9PAI - chains A and B; structure by X-ray diffraction, 2.70 A resolution.

[Chain A]
Protein: PROTEIN (PLASMINOGEN ACTIVATOR INHIBITOR-1) residues 19-364
From: Homo sapiens
Reference sequence: P05121 (PAI1_HUMAN); aligned to UniProt positions 24-369 over residues 19-364 (the alignment contains insertions or deletions, so no single offset holds)
Amino-acid sequence (346 residues; row label = number of the first residue in the row):
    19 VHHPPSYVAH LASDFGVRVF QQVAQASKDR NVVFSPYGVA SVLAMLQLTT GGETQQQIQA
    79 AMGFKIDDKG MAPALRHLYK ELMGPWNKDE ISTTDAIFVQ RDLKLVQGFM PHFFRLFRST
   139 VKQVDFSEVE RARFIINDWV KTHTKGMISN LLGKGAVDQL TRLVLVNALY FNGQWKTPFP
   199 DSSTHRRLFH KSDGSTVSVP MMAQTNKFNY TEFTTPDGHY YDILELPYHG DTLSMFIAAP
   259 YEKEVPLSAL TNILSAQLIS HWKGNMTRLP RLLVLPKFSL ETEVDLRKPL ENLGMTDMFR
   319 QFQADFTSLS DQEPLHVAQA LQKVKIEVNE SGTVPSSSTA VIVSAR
Differences from the reference sequence: engineered mutation Pro353 (Ala358 in P05121)
UniProt features mapped onto this chain:
  - glycosylation (N-linked (GlcNAc...) asparagine): Asn227, Asn283, Asn347

[Chain B]
Protein: PROTEIN (PLASMINOGEN ACTIVATOR INHIBITOR-1) residues 365-397
From: Homo sapiens
Reference sequence: P05121 (PAI1_HUMAN); aligned to UniProt positions 360-392 over residues 365-397 (the alignment contains insertions or deletions, so no single offset holds)
Amino-acid sequence (33 residues; row label = number of the first residue in the row):
   365 MAPEEIIMDR PFLFVVRHNP TGTVLFMGQV MEP

[How chain A and chain B interact]
Pairs across the interface (128):
  Ser24(A) - Pro384(B)
  Ser24(A) - Thr385(B)
  Ala27(A) - Thr385(B)
  Ala27(A) - Thr387(B)
  Ser31(A) - Gly386(B)
  Ser31(A) - Thr387(B)
  Ser31(A) - Val388(B)  hydrogen bond (side chain-backbone)
  Val35(A) - Met391(B)  hydrophobic
  Phe38(A) - Leu377(B)  hydrophobic
  Phe38(A) - Met391(B)  hydrophobic
  Ala42(A) - Gln393(B)
  Ser45(A) - Gln393(B)  hydrogen bond (backbone-side chain)
  Lys46(A) - Met395(B)
  Asp47(A) - Met395(B)
  Arg48(A) - Gln393(B)  hydrogen bond (backbone-side chain)
  Arg48(A) - Met395(B)
  Asn49(A) - Gln393(B)
  Asn49(A) - Val394(B)
  Asn49(A) - Met395(B)
  Asn49(A) - Glu396(B)
  Val50(A) - Met391(B)
  Val50(A) - Gly392(B)
  Val50(A) - Gln393(B)  hydrogen bond (backbone-backbone)
  Val51(A) - Met391(B)
  Phe52(A) - Phe390(B)
  Phe52(A) - Met391(B)  hydrogen bond (backbone-backbone)
  Ser53(A) - Leu389(B)  hydrogen bond (side chain-backbone)
  Ser53(A) - Phe390(B)
  Pro54(A) - Val388(B)
  Pro54(A) - Leu389(B)
  Pro54(A) - Phe390(B)
  Pro54(A) - Met391(B)  hydrophobic
  Tyr55(A) - Thr387(B)
  Tyr55(A) - Val388(B)  hydrogen bond (backbone-backbone)
  Tyr55(A) - Leu389(B)
  Leu96(A) - Thr385(B)
  Leu96(A) - Thr387(B)
  Glu99(A) - Thr385(B)
  Leu100(A) - His382(B)
  Asn105(A) - His382(B)  hydrogen bond
  Ile109(A) - Leu389(B)  hydrophobic
  Leu187(A) - Leu389(B)
  Leu187(A) - Phe390(B)  hydrophobic
  Phe189(A) - Val380(B)  hydrophobic
  Phe189(A) - Phe390(B)  hydrophobic
  Arg205(A) - Glu369(B)  salt bridge
  Arg205(A) - Ile371(B)
  Leu206(A) - Asp373(B)
  Phe207(A) - Met372(B)
  Phe207(A) - Asp373(B)
  Phe207(A) - Arg374(B)
  Phe207(A) - Pro375(B)
  Phe207(A) - Val394(B)
  Phe207(A) - Met395(B)
  Phe207(A) - Pro397(B)  hydrophobic
  His208(A) - Asp373(B)  salt bridge
  His208(A) - Arg374(B)
  His208(A) - Pro375(B)
  Lys209(A) - Glu396(B)
  Val217(A) - Pro397(B)  hydrophobic
  Met219(A) - Ile371(B)  hydrophobic
  Met219(A) - Met372(B)
  Met219(A) - Asp373(B)
  Asp240(A) - Ile370(B)
  Glu243(A) - Asn383(B)
  Thr250(A) - His382(B)
  Thr250(A) - Asn383(B)  hydrogen bond (backbone-backbone)
  Thr250(A) - Pro384(B)
  Leu251(A) - Arg381(B)
  Leu251(A) - Leu389(B)  hydrophobic
  Ser252(A) - Val379(B)
  Ser252(A) - Val380(B)
  Ser252(A) - Arg381(B)  hydrogen bond (backbone-backbone)
  Ser252(A) - Asn383(B)  hydrogen bond
  Met253(A) - Phe378(B)  hydrophobic
  Met253(A) - Val379(B)
  Met253(A) - Val380(B)  hydrophobic
  Phe254(A) - Leu377(B)
  Phe254(A) - Phe378(B)
  Phe254(A) - Val379(B)  hydrogen bond (backbone-backbone)
  Phe254(A) - Arg381(B)
  Phe254(A) - Asn383(B)
  Ile255(A) - Met372(B)  hydrophobic
  Ile255(A) - Leu377(B)
  Ile255(A) - Phe378(B)  hydrophobic
  Ala256(A) - Phe376(B)
  Ala256(A) - Leu377(B)  hydrogen bond (backbone-backbone)
  Ala257(A) - Met372(B)  hydrophobic
  Ala257(A) - Arg374(B)
  Ala257(A) - Phe376(B)  hydrophobic
  Pro258(A) - Arg374(B)  hydrogen bond (backbone-side chain)
  Tyr259(A) - Arg374(B)
  Lys261(A) - Asp373(B)  salt bridge
  Lys261(A) - Arg374(B)
  Leu265(A) - Pro375(B)
  Leu265(A) - Phe376(B)
  Leu265(A) - Leu377(B)
  Leu265(A) - Gln393(B)
  Leu268(A) - Leu377(B)  hydrophobic
  Thr269(A) - Leu377(B)
  Leu272(A) - Leu377(B)  hydrophobic
  Leu272(A) - Met391(B)  hydrophobic
  Ile277(A) - Val379(B)  hydrophobic
  Ile277(A) - Arg381(B)
  Ser278(A) - Arg381(B)
  Lys281(A) - Arg381(B)
  Lys281(A) - Asn383(B)
  Pro288(A) - Pro367(B)
  Arg289(A) - Glu368(B)
  Leu290(A) - Glu368(B)  hydrogen bond (backbone-backbone)
  Leu290(A) - Glu369(B)
  Leu290(A) - Ile370(B)  hydrogen bond (backbone-backbone)
  Leu291(A) - Ile370(B)
  Val292(A) - Ile370(B)  hydrogen bond (backbone-backbone)
  Val292(A) - Ile371(B)  hydrophobic
  Val292(A) - Met372(B)  hydrogen bond (backbone-backbone)
  Leu293(A) - Met372(B)  hydrophobic
  Leu293(A) - Phe376(B)  hydrophobic
  Pro294(A) - Met372(B)
  Pro294(A) - Phe376(B)  hydrophobic
  Phe296(A) - Phe376(B)  hydrophobic
  Phe296(A) - Phe378(B)  hydrophobic
  Phe296(A) - Val394(B)  hydrophobic
  Val342(A) - Phe390(B)  hydrophobic
  Ile344(A) - Phe378(B)  hydrophobic
  Pro353(A) - Phe390(B)  hydrophobic
  Ser354(A) - Phe390(B)
  Ser355(A) - Phe390(B)
Other interface residues (no listed pair), chain A (73 interface residues in all): His28, Ser210, Thr223, Tyr228, Leu242, Tyr246, Trp280, Lys295, Leu298

[Summary]
73 residues of chain A face 31 of chain B across their interface; the contacts include 18 hydrogen bonds and 3
salt bridges. Polar contacts include Arg205(A)-Glu369(B), His208(A)-Asp373(B) and Lys261(A)-Asp373(B).
Here chain A is PROTEIN (PLASMINOGEN ACTIVATOR INHIBITOR-1) residues 19-364 and chain B is PROTEIN
(PLASMINOGEN ACTIVATOR INHIBITOR-1) residues 365-397, both from Homo sapiens. Entry 9PAI (Cleaved substrate
variant of plasminogen activator inhibitor-1) was determined by X-ray diffraction.
